7TR6 - chains E and F of the 15 polymer chains in the assembly; structure by electron microscopy, 3.40 A resolution.

== Chain E (and F) ==
Name: Cas11a
Organism: Pyrococcus furiosus DSM 3638
Notes: chain F of this document is another copy of the same molecule, construct and numbering; everything in this record applies to it too
Reference sequence: Q8U332 (Q8U332_PYRFU); residues 2-109 here = UniProt positions 2-109
Sequence (108 residues; each row starts with the number of its first residue):
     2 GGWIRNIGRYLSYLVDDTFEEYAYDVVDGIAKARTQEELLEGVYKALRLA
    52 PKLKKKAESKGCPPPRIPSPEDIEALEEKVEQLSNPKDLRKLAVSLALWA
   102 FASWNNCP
Disulfide bonds: C63-C108

== How chain E and chain F interact ==
Pairs across the interface - 32 pairs, chain E then chain F:
  E38(E) - R91(F)  salt bridge
  E38(E) - K92(F)
  L41(E) - V95(F)
  E42(E) - A32(F)
  E42(E) - R91(F)  salt bridge
  E42(E) - V95(F)
  V44(E) - L99(F)  hydrophobic
  Y45(E) - V28(F)
  Y45(E) - D29(F)  hydrogen bond
  Y45(E) - A32(F)
  Y45(E) - V95(F)  hydrophobic
  Y45(E) - L99(F)  hydrophobic
  Y45(E) - F102(F)  hydrophobic
  K46(E) - K33(F)
  L48(E) - L99(F)
  L48(E) - F102(F)
  R49(E) - Y25(F)
  R49(E) - D29(F)  salt bridge
  R49(E) - F102(F)
  P52(E) - Y25(F)
  K55(E) - D18(F)
  I68(E) - F102(F)
  I68(E) - S104(F)  hydrogen bond (backbone-side chain)
  P69(E) - S104(F)  hydrogen bond (backbone-side chain)
  P71(E) - W100(F)
  P71(E) - S104(F)
  P71(E) - W105(F)  hydrophobic
  I74(E) - L99(F)  hydrophobic
  I74(E) - W100(F)  hydrophobic
  E75(E) - W100(F)
  E78(E) - S96(F)
  E78(E) - W100(F)
Also at the interface, not in a pair above, chain E (18 interface residues in all): Q37, S70
Also at the interface, not in a pair above, chain F (20 interface residues in all): V16, D17, K88, A98, A103

== Overview ==
18 residues of chain E and 20 residues of chain F are in contact; the contacts include 3 hydrogen bonds and 3
salt bridges. Among the polar pairs are E38(E)-R91(F), E42(E)-R91(F) and R49(E)-D29(F).
Chain E and chain F are both Cas11a (Pyrococcus furiosus DSM 3638); the structure, Cascade complex from type
I-A CRISPR-Cas system, was determined by electron microscopy, deposited together with 7TR8, 7TR9 and 7TRA.
